Entry 1LOQ (X-ray diffraction, 1.50 A resolution); this record covers chain A.

[Chain A]
Name: orotidine 5'-monophosphate decarboxylase
Notes: EC 4.1.1.23
Reference sequence: O26232 (PYRF_METTH); residue numbers follow UniProt; this construct covers 1-228
Amino-acid sequence (228 residues; numbered 1 to 228; the number before each row is that of its first residue):
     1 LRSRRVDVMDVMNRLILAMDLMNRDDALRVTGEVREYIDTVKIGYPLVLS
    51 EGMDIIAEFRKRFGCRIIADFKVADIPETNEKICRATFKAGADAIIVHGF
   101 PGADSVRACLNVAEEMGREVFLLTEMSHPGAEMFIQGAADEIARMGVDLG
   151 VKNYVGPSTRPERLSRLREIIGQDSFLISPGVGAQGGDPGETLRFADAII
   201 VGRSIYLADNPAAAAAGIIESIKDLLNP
Disordered / not traced: 1-13, 223-228
Modified residues: Cys-65 (s-hydroxycysteine; CSO)
Differences from the reference sequence: modified residue (65)
Residues lining bound ligands: uridine-5'-monophosphate (U5P): Ala-18, Asp-20, Lys-42, Asp-70, Lys-72, Leu-123, Glu-125, Met-126, Ser-127, Pro-180, Val-182, Ala-184, Gln-185, Ile-200, Val-201, Gly-202, Arg-203, Tyr-206

[Summary]
Bound to chain A: uridine-5'-monophosphate.
Chain A is orotidine 5'-monophosphate decarboxylase; the structure, Crystal structure of orotidine
monophosphate decarboxylase complexed with product UMP, was determined by X-ray diffraction together with 1LOL
and 1LP6 from the same study.
